PDB entry 2XLG | X-ray diffraction, 1.80 A resolution | chain A

[Chain A]
Name: SLL1785 protein
Source organism: Synechocystis SP. pcc 6803
UniProt: P73600 (P73600_SYNY3); numbering as in UniProt (aligned over 31-268)
Chain sequence (239 residues; row label = number of the first residue in the row):
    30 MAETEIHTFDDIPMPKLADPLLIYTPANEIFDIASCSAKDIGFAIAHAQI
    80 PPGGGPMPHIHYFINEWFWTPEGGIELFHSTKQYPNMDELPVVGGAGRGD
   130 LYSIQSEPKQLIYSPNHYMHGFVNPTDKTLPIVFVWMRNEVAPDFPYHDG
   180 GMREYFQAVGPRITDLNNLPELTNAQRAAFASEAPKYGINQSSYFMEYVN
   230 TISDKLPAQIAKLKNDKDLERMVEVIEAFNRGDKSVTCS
Not modelled in the structure: 30-34, 203-207
Construct notes: expression tag (30)
Disulfide bonds: Cys-65/Cys-267
Ion coordination: Cu ion: His-88, His-90, Glu-95, His-149
What the authors report for this chain:
  - Cu ion coordination: His-88, Glu-95
  - conformationally variable residues (loop rearrangement, order/disorder transition): Ile-52 to Phe-60, Asn-203 to Ala-207

[In short]
His-88, His-90, Glu-95 and His-149 coordinate a Cu ion ion. From the paper: Cu ion coordination by His-88 and
Glu-95; conformational variability at Ile-52 and Asn-203.
Chain A is SLL1785 protein (Synechocystis SP. pcc 6803); the structure, Structure and metal-loading of a
soluble periplasm cupro-protein: Cu- CucA-open, was determined by X-ray diffraction together with 2XL7, 2XL9
and 2XLF from the same study.
